PDB entry 4NE1 | X-ray diffraction, 6.50 A resolution (low resolution: residue-level contacts below are approximate; hydrogen-bond / salt-bridge calls are withheld) | chains B and X of the 24 polymer chains in the assembly

# Chain B (and X)
Name: Centromere protein X
Organism: Homo sapiens
Notes: chain X of this document is another copy of the same molecule, construct and numbering; everything in this record applies to it too
Reference sequence: A8MT69 (CENPX_HUMAN); numbering as in UniProt (aligned over 8-81)
Chain sequence (74 residues; each row starts with the number of its first residue):
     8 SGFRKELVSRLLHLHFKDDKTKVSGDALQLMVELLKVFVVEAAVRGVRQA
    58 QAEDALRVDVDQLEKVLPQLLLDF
Reported in the primary citation:
  - mutagenesis - K12A/H20A/K27A/K29A: abolished binding to the 26-nt DNA strand

# Chain B / chain X interface
Residue-residue contacts (7):
  Glu71(B) - Glu71(X)
  Glu71(B) - Leu74(X)
  Glu71(B) - Pro75(X)
  Lys72(B) - Glu71(X)
  Leu74(B) - Pro75(X)
  Pro75(B) - Leu78(X)
  Leu78(B) - Leu78(X)
Also at the interface, not in a pair above, chain B (6 interface residues in all): Asp68
Also at the interface, not in a pair above, chain X (6 interface residues in all): Lys72, Leu79

# In short
Chain B and chain X each contribute 6 residues to their interface. From the paper: K12A/H20A/K27A/K29A of
chain B abolish binding to the 26-nt DNA strand.
Chain B and chain X are both Centromere protein X (Homo sapiens); the structure, Human MHF1 MHF2 DNA
complexes, was determined by X-ray diffraction (same publication as 4NDY, 4NE3, 4NE5 and 4NE6).
